4I2O - chains B and X of the 4 polymer chains in the assembly; structure by X-ray diffraction, 1.77 A resolution.

Chain B:
Protein: FixK2 protein
Organism: Bradyrhizobium japonicum
Reference sequence: O69245 (O69245_BRAJP); residues 1-232 here = UniProt positions 1-232
Amino-acid sequence (243 residues; numbered 1 to 243; the number before each row is that of its first residue):
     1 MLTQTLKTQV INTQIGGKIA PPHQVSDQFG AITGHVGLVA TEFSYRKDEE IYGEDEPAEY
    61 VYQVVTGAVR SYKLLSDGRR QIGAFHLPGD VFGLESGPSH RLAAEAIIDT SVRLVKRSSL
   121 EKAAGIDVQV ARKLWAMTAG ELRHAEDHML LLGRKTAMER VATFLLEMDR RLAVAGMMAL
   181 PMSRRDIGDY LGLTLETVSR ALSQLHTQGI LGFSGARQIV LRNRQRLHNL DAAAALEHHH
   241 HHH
Unresolved in the structure: 1-37, 236-243
Construct notes: engineered mutation Ser183 (Cys in O69245); expression tag (233-243)
From the paper describing this entry:
  - binding site for Promoter of fixK2 direct target, fixN, upstream: Leu195, Glu196, Arg200
  - binding site for Promoter of fixK2 direct target, fixN, downstream (chain X): Arg200

Chain X:
Molecule: Promoter of fixK2 direct target, fixN, downstream
Sequence (30 nucleotides; row label = number of the first residue in the row; numbers below 1 keep their minus sign (DC-1 is residue -1)):
    -1 CCACCTATCT TGATTTCAAT CAATTCCCCG
Unresolved in the structure: -1 to 2, 27-28

Interface between chain B and chain X:
Pairs across the interface (15; chain B residue first):
  Ser183(B) - DC7(X)  phosphate contact
  Arg184(B) - DC7(X)  hydrogen bond to the phosphate
  Arg184(B) - DT8(X)  salt bridge to the phosphate
  Leu195(B) - DT8(X)  base contact
  Glu196(B) - DT9(X)  base contact
  Ser199(B) - DT8(X)  hydrogen bond to the phosphate
  Ser199(B) - DT9(X)  base contact
  Arg200(B) - DT9(X)  base contact
  Arg200(B) - DG10(X)  hydrogen bond to the base
  Arg200(B) - DA11(X)  base contact
  Ser203(B) - DT8(X)  sugar contact
  Ser203(B) - DT9(X)  hydrogen bond to the phosphate
  Ala216(B) - DC7(X)  phosphate contact
  Arg217(B) - DT6(X)  hydrogen bond to the phosphate
  Arg217(B) - DC7(X)  salt bridge to the phosphate
Also at the interface, not in a pair above, chain B (13 interface residues in all): Lys47, Met182, Arg185, Phe213

Overview:
Chain B and chain X form an interface of 13 and 6 residues respectively, with 5 hydrogen bonds and 2 salt
bridges. Polar contacts include Arg200(B)-DG10(X), Arg184(B)-DC7(X) and Ser199(B)-DT8(X). The paper reports a
binding site for Promoter of fixK2 direct target, fixN, upstream at Leu195(B), Glu196(B) and Arg200(B); a
binding site for Promoter of fixK2 direct target, fixN, downstream (chain X) at Arg200(B).
Chain B is FixK2 protein (Bradyrhizobium japonicum) and chain X is Promoter of fixK2 direct target, fixN,
downstream; the structure, The Structure of FixK2 from Bradyrhizobium japonicum, was determined by X-ray
diffraction.
